6BDD - chain A; structure by X-ray diffraction, 1.90 A resolution.

[Chain A]
Protein: 2,4-dihydroxyhept-2-ene-1,7-dioic acid aldolase
From: Kordia algicida OT-1
UniProt: A9DSJ8 (A9DSJ8_9FLAO); residues 1-179 here = UniProt positions 1-179
Chain sequence (185 residues; numbered 1 to 185; the number before each row is that of its first residue):
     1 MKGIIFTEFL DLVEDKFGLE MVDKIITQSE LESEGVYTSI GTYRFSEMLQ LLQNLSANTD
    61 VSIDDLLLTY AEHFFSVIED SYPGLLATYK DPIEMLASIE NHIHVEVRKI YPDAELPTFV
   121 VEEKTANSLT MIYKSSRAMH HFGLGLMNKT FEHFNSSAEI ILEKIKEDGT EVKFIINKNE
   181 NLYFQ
Construct notes: expression tag (180-185)
Metal / ion sites: heme Fe near His104 (its only coordinating residue here)
Small-molecule neighbours: heme (HEM): Met1, Lys2, Ile5, Ile78, Tyr82, Leu85, Leu86, Met95, Leu96, Ile99, Ile103, His104, Val107, Tyr111, Ala114, Glu115, Leu116, Pro117, Phe119, Tyr133, Ser135, Arg137, Met139, Phe142, Gly143, Leu146, Met147, Thr150

[In short]
Bound to chain A: heme.
Chain A is 2,4-dihydroxyhept-2-ene-1,7-dioic acid aldolase (Kordia algicida OT-1); the structure, Crystal
structure of Fe(II) unliganded H-NOX protein from K. algicida, was determined by X-ray diffraction together
with 6BDE from the same study.
